PDB entry 4OS5 | X-ray diffraction, 2.26 A resolution | chains A and B

== Chain A ==
Molecule: Urokinase-type plasminogen activator
Organism: Homo sapiens
Notes: EC 3.4.21.73; fragment: catalytic domain
Reference sequence: P00749 (UROK_HUMAN); the construct lacks a stretch of the UniProt sequence and is renumbered around it, so the offset changes along the chain: 16-37 = UniProt 179-200; 38-60 = UniProt 205-227; 63-97 = UniProt 234-268; 98-110 = UniProt 271-283; 5 more segments
Amino-acid sequence (245 residues; numbered 16 to 242 plus 19 insertion-coded residues; 1 number in that range is skipped by the numbering (no residue carries it; nothing is unmodelled there); the number before each row is that of its first residue; a row labelled like 37A-37D holds insertion residues (37A, then the next letters in order)):
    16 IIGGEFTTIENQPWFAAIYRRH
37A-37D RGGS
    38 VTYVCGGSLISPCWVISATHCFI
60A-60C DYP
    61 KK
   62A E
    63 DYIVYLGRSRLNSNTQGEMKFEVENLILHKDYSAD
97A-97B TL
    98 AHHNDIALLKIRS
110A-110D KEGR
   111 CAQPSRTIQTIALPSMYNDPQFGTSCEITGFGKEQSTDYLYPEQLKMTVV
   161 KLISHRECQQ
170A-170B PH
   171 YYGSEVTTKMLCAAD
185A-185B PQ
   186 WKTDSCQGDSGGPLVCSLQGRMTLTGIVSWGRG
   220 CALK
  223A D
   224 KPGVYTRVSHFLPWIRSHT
Disulfides: Cys42-Cys58, Cys50-Cys111, Cys136-Cys201, Cys168-Cys182, Cys191-Cys220
Construct notes: engineered mutation Ala122 (Cys299 in P00749), Gln145 (Asn322 in P00749)
Curated features (UniProtKB/Swiss-Prot):
  - active site (Charge relay system): His57, Asp102, Ser195
  - modified residue: Ser146 (Phosphoserine)

== Chain B ==
Molecule: bicyclic peptide UK603 (bicyclic 2)
Amino-acid sequence (15 residues; row label = number of the first residue in the row):
     1 GXALGRGCENHRCLX
Glycans and other covalent adducts: covalent link 81R_2-Cys8, 81R_2-Cys13
Modified / non-standard residues: 81R ((4R)-4,5-disulfanyl-L-norvaline) at position 2; NH2 (amino group) at position 15

== How chain A and chain B interact ==
Residue-residue contacts (37; chain A residue first):
  Arg35(A) - Asn10(B)  hydrogen bond
  Val41(A) - Glu9(B)
  Val41(A) - Asn10(B)
  Cys42(A) - Glu9(B)
  His57(A) - Gly7(B)  hydrogen bond (side chain-backbone)
  His57(A) - Glu9(B)  salt bridge
  His57(A) - His11(B)
  Cys58(A) - Asn10(B)  hydrogen bond (backbone-side chain)
  Asp60A(A) - Asn10(B)
  Asp60A(A) - His11(B)
  Asp60A(A) - Arg12(B)  hydrogen bond (backbone-side chain)
  Tyr60B(A) - Asn10(B)
  Tyr60B(A) - Arg12(B)
  Tyr64(A) - Asn10(B)  hydrogen bond
  His99(A) - Gly7(B)
  Asp189(A) - Arg6(B)  salt bridge
  Ser190(A) - Arg6(B)  hydrogen bond
  Cys191(A) - Arg6(B)
  Gln192(A) - 81R_2(B)  hydrogen bond (side chain-backbone)
  Gln192(A) - Ala3(B)
  Gln192(A) - Leu4(B)  hydrogen bond (side chain-backbone)
  Gln192(A) - Gly5(B)  hydrogen bond (side chain-backbone)
  Gln192(A) - Arg6(B)
  Gln192(A) - Cys8(B)
  Gln192(A) - Glu9(B)
  Gly193(A) - Glu9(B)  hydrogen bond (backbone-side chain)
  Asp194(A) - Glu9(B)
  Ser195(A) - Arg6(B)
  Ser195(A) - Gly7(B)
  Ser195(A) - Glu9(B)  hydrogen bond
  Ser214(A) - Arg6(B)
  Ser214(A) - Gly7(B)
  Trp215(A) - Arg6(B)
  Gly216(A) - Arg6(B)
  Gly218(A) - Arg6(B)  hydrogen bond (backbone-side chain)
  Cys220(A) - Arg6(B)
  Gly226(A) - Arg6(B)
Also at the interface, not in a pair above, chain A (28 interface residues in all): Phe59, Ile60, Lys143, Val213, Arg217, Pro225

== Overview ==
28 residues of chain A and 11 residues of chain B are in contact, with 12 hydrogen bonds and 2 salt bridges.
Among the polar pairs are His57(A)-Glu9(B), Asp189(A)-Arg6(B) and Arg35(A)-Asn10(B). UniProt lists 3
active-site residues on chain A.
Chain A is Urokinase-type plasminogen activator (Homo sapiens) and chain B is bicyclic peptide UK603 (bicyclic
2); the structure, Crystal structure of urokinase-type plasminogen activator (uPA) complexed with bicyclic
peptide UK603 (bicyclic 2), was determined by X-ray diffraction (same publication as 4OS1, 4OS2, 4OS4, 4OS6
and 4OS7).
